PDB entry 5JTQ | solution NMR | chains A and C of the 6 polymer chains in the assembly

[Chain A (and C)]
Name: Protein-export protein SecB
Source organism: Escherichia coli O157:H7
Notes: chain C of this document is another copy of the same molecule, construct and numbering; everything in this record applies to it too
UniProtKB: P0AG88 (SECB_ECO57); residues 1-155 here = UniProt positions 1-155
Amino-acid sequence (155 residues; numbered 1 to 155; the number before each row is that of its first residue):
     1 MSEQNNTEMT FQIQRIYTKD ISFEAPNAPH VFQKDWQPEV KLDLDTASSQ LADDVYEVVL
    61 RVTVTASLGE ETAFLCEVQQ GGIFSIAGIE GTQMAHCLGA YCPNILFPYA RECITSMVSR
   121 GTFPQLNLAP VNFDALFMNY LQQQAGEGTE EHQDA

[How chain A and chain C interact]
Contacting residue pairs (67; chain A residue first):
  Met-1(A) with Gln-144(C)
  Ser-2(A) with Gln-144(C)
  Asn-5(A) with Gln-142(C)
  Phe-11(A) with Asn-139(C)
  Ile-13(A) with Pro-130(C)
  Ile-16(A) with Pro-130(C)
  Ile-89(A) with Gln-142(C)
  Glu-90(A) with Gly-146(C)
  Gly-91(A) with Gly-146(C); Gly-148(C)
  Thr-92(A) with Ala-145(C); Gly-146(C); Glu-147(C); Gly-148(C)
  Gln-93(A) with Gln-142(C); Gln-143(C); Ala-145(C)
  Tyr-101(A) with Asn-139(C)
  Pro-108(A) with Pro-108(C)
  Tyr-109(A) with Pro-108(C); Arg-111(C); Pro-130(C)
  Arg-111(A) with Ile-105(C); Tyr-109(C)
  Glu-112(A) with Pro-108(C); Tyr-109(C); Glu-112(C)
  Thr-115(A) with Tyr-109(C)
  Ser-116(A) with Glu-112(C)
  Arg-120(A) with Glu-112(C)
  Gln-125(A) with Arg-15(C); Ile-16(C)
  Asn-127(A) with Ile-13(C); Arg-15(C); Ile-16(C); Tyr-109(C)
  Leu-128(A) with Ile-13(C)
  Pro-130(A) with Ile-13(C); Tyr-101(C)
  Asn-132(A) with Glu-8(C)
  Asp-134(A) with Met-138(C)
  Ala-135(A) with Glu-8(C)
  Leu-136(A) with Met-1(C)
  Met-138(A) with Gln-143(C)
  Asn-139(A) with Met-1(C); Glu-3(C); Glu-8(C)
  Gln-143(A) with Gln-143(C)
  Gln-144(A) with Met-1(C); Ser-2(C); Glu-3(C)
  Ala-145(A) with Ser-2(C); Gln-4(C); Asn-5(C)
  Gly-146(A) with Asn-5(C); Thr-7(C)
  Glu-147(A) with Asn-5(C); Asn-6(C); Thr-7(C)
  Gly-148(A) with Thr-7(C)
  Glu-150(A) with His-96(C); Phe-137(C)
  Glu-151(A) with Phe-137(C); Tyr-140(C)
  His-152(A) with Thr-92(C); Phe-137(C)
  Gln-153(A) with Phe-137(C)
Interface residues without a listed pair, chain A (41 interface residues in all): Ile-105, Thr-149
Interface residues without a listed pair, chain C (39 interface residues in all): Phe-11, Gln-14, Gln-93, Asn-104, Phe-107, Asn-132, Ala-135, Leu-141

[Summary]
41 residues of chain A face 39 of chain C across their interface.
Both chains are Protein-export protein SecB (Escherichia coli O157:H7). Entry 5JTQ (The structure of chaperone
SecB in complex with unstructured MBP binding site d) was determined by solution NMR, deposited together with
5JTL, 5JTM, 5JTN, 5JTO, 5JTP and 5JTR.
